8G78 - chains D and F of the 9 polymer chains in the assembly; structure by electron microscopy, 3.40 A resolution.

[Chain D]
Molecule: Spike glycoprotein
From: Severe acute respiratory syndrome coronavirus 2
UniProt: P0DTC2 (SPIKE_SARS2); residue numbers follow UniProt; this construct covers 14-1211
Amino-acid sequence (1234 residues; numbered 14 to 1247; the number before each row is that of its first residue):
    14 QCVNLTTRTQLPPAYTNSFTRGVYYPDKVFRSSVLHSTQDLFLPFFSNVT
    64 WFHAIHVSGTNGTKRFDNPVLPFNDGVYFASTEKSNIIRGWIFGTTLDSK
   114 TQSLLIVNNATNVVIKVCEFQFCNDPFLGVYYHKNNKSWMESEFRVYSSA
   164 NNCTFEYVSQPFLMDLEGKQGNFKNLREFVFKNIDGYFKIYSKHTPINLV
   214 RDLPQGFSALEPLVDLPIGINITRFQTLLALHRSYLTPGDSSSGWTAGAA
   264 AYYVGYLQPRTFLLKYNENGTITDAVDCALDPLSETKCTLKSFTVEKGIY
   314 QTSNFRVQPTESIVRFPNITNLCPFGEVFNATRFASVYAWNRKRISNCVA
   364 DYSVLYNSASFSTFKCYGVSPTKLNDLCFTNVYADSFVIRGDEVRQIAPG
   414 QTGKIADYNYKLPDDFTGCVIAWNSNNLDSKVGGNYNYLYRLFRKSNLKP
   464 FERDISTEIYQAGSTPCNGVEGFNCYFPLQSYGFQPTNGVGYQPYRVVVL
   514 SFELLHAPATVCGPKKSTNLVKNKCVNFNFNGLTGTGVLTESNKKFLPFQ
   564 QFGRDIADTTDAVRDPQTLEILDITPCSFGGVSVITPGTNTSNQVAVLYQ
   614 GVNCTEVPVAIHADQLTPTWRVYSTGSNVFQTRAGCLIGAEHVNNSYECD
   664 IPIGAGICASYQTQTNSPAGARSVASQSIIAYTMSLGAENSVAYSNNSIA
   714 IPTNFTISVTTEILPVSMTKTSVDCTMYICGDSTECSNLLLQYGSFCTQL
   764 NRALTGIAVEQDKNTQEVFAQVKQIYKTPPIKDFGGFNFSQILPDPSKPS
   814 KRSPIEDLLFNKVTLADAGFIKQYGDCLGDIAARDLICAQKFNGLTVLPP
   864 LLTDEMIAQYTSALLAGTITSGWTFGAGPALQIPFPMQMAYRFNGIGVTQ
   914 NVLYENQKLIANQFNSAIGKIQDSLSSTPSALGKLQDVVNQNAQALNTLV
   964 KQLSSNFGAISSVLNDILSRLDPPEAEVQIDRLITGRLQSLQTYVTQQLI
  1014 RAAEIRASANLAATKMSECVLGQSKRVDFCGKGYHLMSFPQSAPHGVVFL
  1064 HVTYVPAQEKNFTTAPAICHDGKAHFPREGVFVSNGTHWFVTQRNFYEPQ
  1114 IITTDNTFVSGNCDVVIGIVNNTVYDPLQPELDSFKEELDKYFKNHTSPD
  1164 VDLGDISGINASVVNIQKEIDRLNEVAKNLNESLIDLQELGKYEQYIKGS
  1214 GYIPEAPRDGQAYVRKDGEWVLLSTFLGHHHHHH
Unresolved in the structure: 179-183, 336-521, 626-629, 677-688, 701-1247
Disulfide bonds: Cys15-Cys136, Cys131-Cys166, Cys291-Cys301, Cys538-Cys590, Cys617-Cys649, Cys662-Cys671
Covalent attachments: N-acetylglucosamine (NAG) linked to Asn17, Asn61, Asn74, Asn122, Asn149, Asn165, Asn234, Asn282, Asn331, Asn603, Asn616, Asn657
Construct notes: conflict Gly614 (Asp in P0DTC2), Ala682 (Arg in P0DTC2), Gly683 (Arg in P0DTC2), Pro817 (Phe in P0DTC2), Pro892 (Ala in P0DTC2), Pro899 (Ala in P0DTC2), Pro942 (Ala in P0DTC2), Pro986 (Lys in P0DTC2), Pro987 (Val in P0DTC2); expression tag (1212-1247)
UniProt features mapped onto this chain:
  - region: Asn280 to Cys301 (Putative superantigen), Arg403 to Asp405 (Integrin-binding motif), Asn448 to Phe456 (Immunodominant HLA epitope recognized by the CD8+), Pro681, Ala684 (Putative superantigen), Ser816 to Tyr837 (Fusion peptide 1), Lys835 to Phe855 (Fusion peptide 2), Asp1163 to Glu1202 (Heptad repeat 2)
  - site (Cleavage): Arg685, Ser686, Arg815, Ser816
  - glycosylation: Asn17 (N-linked (GlcNAc...) (complex) asparagine), Asn61 (N-linked (GlcNAc...) (hybrid) asparagine), Asn74 (N-linked (GlcNAc...) (complex) asparagine), Asn122 (N-linked (GlcNAc...) (hybrid) asparagine), Asn149 (N-linked (GlcNAc...) (complex) asparagine), Asn165 (N-linked (GlcNAc...) (complex) asparagine), Asn234 (N-linked (GlcNAc...) (high mannose) asparagine), Asn282 (N-linked (GlcNAc...) (complex) asparagine), Thr323 (O-linked (GalNAc) threonine), Ser325 (O-linked (HexNAc...) serine), Asn331 (N-linked (GlcNAc...) (complex) asparagine), Asn343 (N-linked (GlcNAc...) (complex) asparagine), Asn603 (N-linked (GlcNAc...) (hybrid) asparagine), Asn616 (N-linked (GlcNAc...) (complex) asparagine), Asn657 (N-linked (GlcNAc...) (complex) asparagine), Thr676 (O-linked (GlcNAc...) threonine), Thr678 (O-linked (GlcNAc...) threonine), Asn709 (N-linked (GlcNAc...) (high mannose) asparagine), Asn717 (N-linked (GlcNAc...) (hybrid) asparagine), Asn801 (N-linked (GlcNAc...) (hybrid) asparagine) and 6 more in UniProt

[Chain F]
Molecule: Nanosota-6
From: Vicugna pacos
Amino-acid sequence (139 residues; numbered 1 to 139; the number before each row is that of its first residue):
     1 QVQLQESGGGLVQPGGSLRLSCVASGSVTFNSMGWYRQAPGKQRELVAQI
    51 TAGGDTHYADSVKGRFTISEHRGKNAVYLEMHSLKPEDTAVYYCHLQVPF
   101 LGGGYDYWGQGTQVTVSSGGQHHHHHHGAYPYDVPDYAS
Unresolved in the structure: 1, 120-139

[How chain D and chain F interact]
Residue-residue contacts - 12 pairs, chain D then chain F:
  Arg102(D) with Leu101(F)
  Asn121(D) with Leu101(F), hydrogen bond (side chain-backbone)
  Val126(D) with Gly103(F)
  Tyr170(D) with Tyr105(F), hydrogen bond (side chain-backbone); Asp106(F), hydrogen bond
  Gln173(D) with Tyr36(F), hydrogen bond; Trp108(F)
  Leu176(D) with Gly102(F); Gly103(F)
  His207(D) with Pro99(F)
  Leu226(D) with Phe100(F), hydrophobic; Tyr107(F)
Interface residues without a listed pair, chain D (14 interface residues in all): Trp104, Ile119, Ile128, Arg190, Phe192, Pro225
Interface residues without a listed pair, chain F (13 interface residues in all): Gln3, Arg44, Gly104

[Summary]
The interface between chain D and chain F involves 14 residues on one side and 13 on the other, with 4
hydrogen bonds. Polar pairs include Asn121(D)-Leu101(F), Tyr170(D)-Tyr105(F) and Tyr170(D)-Asp106(F).
N-acetylglucosamine is covalently linked to Asn17(D), Asn61(D), Asn74(D), Asn122(D), Asn149(D) and Asn165(D)
and 6 more.
Chain D is Spike glycoprotein (Severe acute respiratory syndrome coronavirus 2) and chain F is Nanosota-6
(Vicugna pacos); the structure, Local refinement of SARS-CoV-2 spike/nanobody mixture complex around NTD, was
determined by electron microscopy.
